PDB entry 1E6M | X-ray diffraction, 1.70 A resolution | chain A

== Chain A ==
Protein: Chemotaxis protein chey
From: Escherichia coli K-12
UniProt: P0AE67 (CHEY_ECOLI); residues 2-129 here = UniProt positions 2-129
Chain sequence (128 residues; numbered 2 to 129; the number before each row is that of its first residue):
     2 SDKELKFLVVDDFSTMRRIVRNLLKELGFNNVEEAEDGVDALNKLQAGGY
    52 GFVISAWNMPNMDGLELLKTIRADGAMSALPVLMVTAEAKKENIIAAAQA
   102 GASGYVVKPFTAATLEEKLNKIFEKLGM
Differences from the reference sequence: cloning artifact (2); engineered mutation A57 (Asp in P0AE67)
Swiss-Prot annotation at these positions:
  - binding site (Mg(2+)): D12, D13, N59
  - modified residue (N6-acetyllysine): K92, K109
  - mutagenesis: D12 (D12A: Abolishes magnesium binding), D13 (D13A: No effect on magnesium binding), T87 (T87I: Impairs chemotaxis; when associated with W-106), K92 (K92R: No effect on chemotaxis), I95 (I95A/V: Enhanced CW flagellar rotational signaling activity; I95D/K/M: Loss of CW flagellar rotational signaling activity), Y106 (Y106W: Impairs chemotaxis; when associated with I-87)

== Overview ==
From UniProt: 3 Mg2+-binding residues and 6 mutagenesis sites.
Chain A is Chemotaxis protein chey (Escherichia coli K-12); the structure, Two-component signal transduction
system D57A mutant of chey, was determined by X-ray diffraction together with 1E6K, 1E6L and 1UDR from the
same study.
